Entry 8TOE (electron microscopy, 2.90 A resolution); this record covers chains L and P of the 9 polymer chains in the assembly.

== Chain L ==
Protein: RNA polymerase sigma factor RpoD
From: Escherichia coli (strain K12)
UniProtKB: Q0P6L9 (Q0P6L9_ECOLX); the author numbering skips numbers that UniProt does not, so the offset changes along the chain: -58 to 15 = UniProt 1-74; 41-48 = UniProt 75-82; 83-613 = UniProt 83-613
Sequence (613 residues; each row starts with the number of its first residue; note: 59 numbers in that range are skipped by the numbering (no residue carries them; nothing is unmodelled there); numbers below 1 keep their minus sign (Met-58 is residue -58)):
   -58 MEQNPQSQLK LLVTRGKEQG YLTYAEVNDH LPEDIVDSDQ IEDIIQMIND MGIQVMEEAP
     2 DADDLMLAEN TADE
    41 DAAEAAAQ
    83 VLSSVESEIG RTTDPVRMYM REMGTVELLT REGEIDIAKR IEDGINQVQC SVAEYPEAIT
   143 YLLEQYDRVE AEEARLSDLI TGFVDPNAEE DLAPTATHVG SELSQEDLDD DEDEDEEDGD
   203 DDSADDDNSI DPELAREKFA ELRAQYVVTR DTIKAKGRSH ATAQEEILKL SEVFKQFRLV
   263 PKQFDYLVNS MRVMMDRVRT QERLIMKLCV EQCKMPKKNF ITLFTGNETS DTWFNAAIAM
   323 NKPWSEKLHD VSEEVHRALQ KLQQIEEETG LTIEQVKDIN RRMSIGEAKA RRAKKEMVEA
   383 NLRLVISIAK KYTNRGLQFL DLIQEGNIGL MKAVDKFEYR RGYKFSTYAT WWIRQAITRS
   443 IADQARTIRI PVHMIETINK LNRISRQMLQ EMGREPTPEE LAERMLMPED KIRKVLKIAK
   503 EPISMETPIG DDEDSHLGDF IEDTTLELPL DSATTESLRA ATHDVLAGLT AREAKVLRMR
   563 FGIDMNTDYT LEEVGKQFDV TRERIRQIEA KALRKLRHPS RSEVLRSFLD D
Disordered / not traced: -58 to 8, 83-93, 168-214, 237-241, 613
Residues lining bound ligands:
  - chapso (1N7), molecule 1: Ile505, Pro510, Ile511, Gly512, Leu519
  - chapso (1N7), molecule 2: Ile511, Leu519, Phe522, Ile523

== Chain P ==
Molecule: Template strand of lamdba PR promoter DNA
Sequence (105 nucleotides; each row starts with the number of its first residue):
     1 CGACAACCTC CTTAGTACAT GCAACCATTA TCACCGCCAG AGGTAAAATA GTCAACACGC
    61 ACGGTGTTAG ATATTTATCC AACTCTAGAG GATCCCTCGA TTCCG
Disordered / not traced: 1-32, 67-105

== Chain L / chain P interface ==
Pairs across the interface (10; chain L residue first):
  Trp433(L) - DA33(P)  base contact
  Gln437(L) - DA33(P)  base contact
  Arg562(L) - DG51(P)  salt bridge to the phosphate
  Thr572(L) - DA50(P)  phosphate contact
  Leu573(L) - DG51(P)  phosphate contact
  Arg584(L) - DA50(P)  sugar contact
  Arg584(L) - DG51(P)  hydrogen bond to the base
  Glu585(L) - DT52(P)  base contact
  Glu585(L) - DC53(P)  base contact
  Arg588(L) - DT52(P)  salt bridge to the phosphate
Also at the interface, not in a pair above, chain L (9 interface residues in all): Glu574

== In short ==
Chain L and chain P form an interface of 9 and 5 residues respectively, with 1 hydrogen bond and 2 salt
bridges. Polar contacts include Arg584(L)-DG51(P), Arg562(L)-DG51(P) and Arg588(L)-DT52(P). Ligands of chain
L: chapso.
Here chain L is RNA polymerase sigma factor RpoD (Escherichia coli (strain K12)) and chain P is Template
strand of lamdba PR promoter DNA. Entry 8TOE (Escherichia coli RNA polymerase unwinding intermediate (I1c) at
the lambda PR promoter) was determined by electron microscopy together with 8TO1, 8TO6, 8TO8 and 8TOM from the
same study.
